Entry 7MID (electron microscopy, 3.56 A resolution); this record covers chains C and D of the 6 polymer chains in the assembly.

# Chain C (and D)
Protein: CRISPR-associated endoribonuclease Cas2
From: Geobacter sulfurreducens
Notes: EC 3.1.-.-; chain D of this document is another copy of the same molecule, construct and numbering; everything in this record applies to it too
UniProtKB: Q74H35 (CAS2_GEOSL); numbering as in UniProt (aligned over 1-95)
Amino-acid sequence (95 residues; each row starts with the number of its first residue):
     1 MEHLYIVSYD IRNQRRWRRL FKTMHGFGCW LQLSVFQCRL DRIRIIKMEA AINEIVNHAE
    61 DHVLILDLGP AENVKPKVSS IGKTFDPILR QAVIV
Bound ions: Mn2+: Tyr9, Asp10, Ser34 (shared with 1 residue of chain F)
Curated features (UniProtKB/Swiss-Prot):
  - binding site (Mg(2+)): Asp10

# Interface between chain C and chain D
Pairs across the interface (56; chain C residue first):
  Ser8(C) - Gln32(D)  hydrogen bond
  Asp10(C) - Gln32(D)
  Asp10(C) - Leu33(D)  hydrogen bond (side chain-backbone)
  Arg12(C) - Lys83(D)
  Leu31(C) - Leu64(D)  hydrophobic
  Gln32(C) - Ser8(D)  hydrogen bond
  Gln32(C) - Asp10(D)
  Gln32(C) - His62(D)  hydrogen bond (side chain-backbone)
  Gln32(C) - Leu64(D)
  Leu33(C) - Asp10(D)  hydrogen bond (backbone-side chain)
  Ile52(C) - Ile81(D)
  Asn53(C) - Ile81(D)
  Val56(C) - Ile81(D)  hydrophobic
  His58(C) - Ile81(D)  hydrogen bond (side chain-backbone)
  Asp61(C) - Gly82(D)
  Asp61(C) - Lys83(D)
  His62(C) - Gln32(D)  hydrogen bond (backbone-side chain)
  His62(C) - Gly82(D)
  His62(C) - Lys83(D)
  Val63(C) - Ser79(D)
  Val63(C) - Ser80(D)
  Val63(C) - Ile81(D)  hydrogen bond (backbone-backbone)
  Val63(C) - Gly82(D)
  Leu64(C) - Leu31(D)  hydrophobic
  Leu64(C) - Gln32(D)
  Leu64(C) - Ser79(D)
  Leu64(C) - Ser80(D)
  Ile65(C) - Lys77(D)
  Ile65(C) - Val78(D)
  Ile65(C) - Ser79(D)  hydrogen bond (backbone-backbone)
  Leu66(C) - Leu66(D)  hydrophobic
  Leu66(C) - Lys77(D)
  Leu66(C) - Val78(D)  hydrophobic
  Asp67(C) - Lys77(D)  hydrogen bond (backbone-backbone)
  Leu68(C) - Leu68(D)  hydrophobic
  Lys77(C) - Ile65(D)
  Lys77(C) - Leu66(D)
  Lys77(C) - Asp67(D)  hydrogen bond (backbone-backbone)
  Val78(C) - Ile65(D)
  Val78(C) - Leu66(D)  hydrophobic
  Ser79(C) - Glu49(D)
  Ser79(C) - Leu64(D)
  Ser79(C) - Ile65(D)  hydrogen bond (backbone-backbone)
  Ser80(C) - Val63(D)
  Ser80(C) - Leu64(D)
  Ile81(C) - Ile52(D)
  Ile81(C) - Asn53(D)
  Ile81(C) - Val56(D)  hydrophobic
  Ile81(C) - His58(D)  hydrogen bond (backbone-side chain)
  Ile81(C) - Val63(D)  hydrogen bond (backbone-backbone)
  Gly82(C) - Asp61(D)
  Gly82(C) - Val63(D)
  Lys83(C) - Arg12(D)
  Lys83(C) - Glu60(D)
  Lys83(C) - Asp61(D)
  Lys83(C) - His62(D)
Also at the interface, not in a pair above, chain C (31 interface residues in all): Ile6, Tyr9, Glu49, Glu60, Thr84, Phe85
Also at the interface, not in a pair above, chain D (30 interface residues in all): Ile6, Tyr9, Thr84

# Summary
Chain C and chain D form an interface of 31 and 30 residues respectively; the contacts include 14 hydrogen
bonds. Polar contacts include Ser8(C)-Gln32(D), Asp10(C)-Leu33(D) and Gln32(C)-His62(D). Tyr9(C), Asp10(C) and
Ser34(C) form the Mn2+ site. UniProt lists Mg2+-binding residue Asp10(C) on chain C.
Chain C and chain D are both CRISPR-associated endoribonuclease Cas2 (Geobacter sulfurreducens); the
structure, Sub-complex of Cas4-Cas1-Cas2 bound PAM containing DNA, was determined by electron microscopy,
deposited together with 7MI4, 7MI5, 7MI9 and 7MIB.
